8IHT - chains F and I of the 16 polymer chains in the assembly; structure by electron microscopy, 3.72 A resolution.

# Chain F
Name: Histone H4
From: Xenopus laevis
UniProt: A0A8J1LTD2 (A0A8J1LTD2_XENLA); residues 1-102 here correspond to UniProt positions 15-116 (UniProt number = residue number + 14)
Amino-acid sequence (102 residues; each row starts with the number of its first residue):
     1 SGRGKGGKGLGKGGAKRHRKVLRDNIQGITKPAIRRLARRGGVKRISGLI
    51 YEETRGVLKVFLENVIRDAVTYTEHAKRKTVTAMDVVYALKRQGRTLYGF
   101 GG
Disordered / not traced: 1-20

# Chain I
Molecule: 164-nt DNA strand
From: Xenopus laevis
Sequence (164 nucleotides; each row starts with the number of its first residue; numbers below 1 keep their minus sign (DT-91 is residue -91)):
   -91 TCGCCCTTACTGGCCGCCCTGGAGAATCCCGGTGCCGAGGCCGCTCAATT
   -41 GGTCGTAGACAGCTCTAGCACCGCTTAAACGCACGTACGCGCTGTCCCCC
     9 GCGTTTTAACCGCCAAGGGGATTACTCCCTAGTCTCCAGGCACGTGTCAG
    59 ATATATACATCCTG
Disordered / not traced: -91 to -86

# Chain F / chain I interface
Contacting residue pairs (10):
  Arg35(F) - DC8(I)  salt bridge to the phosphate
  Arg45(F) - DC7(I)  hydrogen bond to the sugar
  Arg45(F) - DC8(I)  phosphate contact
  Ile46(F) - DC7(I)  sugar contact
  Ile46(F) - DC8(I)  hydrogen bond to the phosphate
  Ser47(F) - DC7(I)  phosphate contact
  Gly48(F) - DC7(I)  hydrogen bond to the phosphate
  Arg78(F) - DG28(I)  phosphate contact
  Lys79(F) - DG28(I)  hydrogen bond to the phosphate
  Thr80(F) - DG28(I)  hydrogen bond to the phosphate
Other interface residues (no listed pair), chain F (9 interface residues in all): Lys77
Other interface residues (no listed pair), chain I (4 interface residues in all): DG27

# In short
The interface between chain F and chain I involves 9 residues on one side and 4 on the other; the contacts
include 5 hydrogen bonds and 1 salt bridge. Polar pairs include Arg45(F)-DC7(I), Ile46(F)-DC8(I) and
Gly48(F)-DC7(I).
Here chain F is Histone H4 and chain I is a 164-nt DNA strand, both from Xenopus laevis. Entry 8IHT (Rpd3S
bound to the nucleosome) was determined by electron microscopy together with 8IHM and 8IHN from the same
study.
